6SM7 - chains A and B of the 4 polymer chains in the assembly; structure by X-ray diffraction, 1.88 A resolution.

Chain A (and B):
Name: 3-sulfolactaldehyde reductase
Organism: Escherichia coli
Notes: EC 1.1.1.373; chain B of this document is another copy of the same molecule, construct and numbering; everything in this record applies to it too
UniProt: A0A066Q5Q8 (A0A066Q5Q8_ECOLX); numbering as in UniProt (aligned over 1-298)
Sequence (306 residues; each row starts with the number of its first residue):
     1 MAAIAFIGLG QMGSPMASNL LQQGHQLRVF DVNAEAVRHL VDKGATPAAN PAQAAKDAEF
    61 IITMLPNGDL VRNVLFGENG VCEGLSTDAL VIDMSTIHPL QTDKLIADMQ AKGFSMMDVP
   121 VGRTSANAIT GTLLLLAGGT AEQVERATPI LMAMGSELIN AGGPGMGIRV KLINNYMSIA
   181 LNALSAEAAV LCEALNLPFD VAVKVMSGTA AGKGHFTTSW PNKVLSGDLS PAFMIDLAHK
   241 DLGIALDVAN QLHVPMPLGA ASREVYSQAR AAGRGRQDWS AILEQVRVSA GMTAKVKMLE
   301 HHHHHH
Not modelled in the structure: 1, 296-306 (chain B: 1, 297-306)
Differences from the reference sequence: expression tag (299-306)
Small-molecule neighbours:
  - boric acid (BO3), molecule 1: Thr96, Lys171, Asn175
  - boric acid (BO3), molecule 2: Phe233, Leu237, Lys240, Asp241

Chain A / chain B interface:
Residue-residue contacts (180):
  Pro66(A) - Lys240(B)  hydrogen bond (backbone-side chain)
  Thr96(A) - Asp241(B)
  His98(A) - Ile244(B)
  His98(A) - Asp247(B)
  His98(A) - Val248(B)
  His98(A) - Gln251(B)  hydrogen bond
  Pro99(A) - Val248(B)
  Leu100(A) - Gln251(B)
  Thr124(A) - Ala232(B)
  Leu136(A) - Val205(B)  hydrophobic
  Ile159(A) - Val205(B)  hydrophobic
  Ala161(A) - Val201(B)
  Met166(A) - Asn196(B)
  Met166(A) - Leu197(B)  hydrophobic
  Arg169(A) - Leu195(B)  hydrogen bond (side chain-backbone)
  Arg169(A) - Leu197(B)
  Val170(A) - Leu197(B)  hydrophobic
  Val170(A) - Val201(B)
  Val170(A) - Ala202(B)  hydrophobic
  Val170(A) - Val205(B)  hydrophobic
  Leu172(A) - Ile244(B)  hydrophobic
  Leu172(A) - Ala245(B)
  Leu172(A) - Val248(B)  hydrophobic
  Ile173(A) - Ala188(B)
  Ile173(A) - Leu191(B)  hydrophobic
  Ile173(A) - Cys192(B)
  Asn174(A) - Val205(B)
  Asn174(A) - Met206(B)
  Asn174(A) - Thr209(B)  hydrogen bond
  Asn174(A) - Ala211(B)
  Asn175(A) - Phe233(B)
  Asn175(A) - Asp241(B)  hydrogen bond
  Tyr176(A) - Leu184(B)
  Tyr176(A) - Glu187(B)  hydrogen bond
  Tyr176(A) - Ala188(B)
  Tyr176(A) - Leu242(B)  hydrophobic
  Tyr176(A) - Ala245(B)  hydrophobic
  Tyr176(A) - Met256(B)  hydrophobic
  Tyr176(A) - Gly259(B)  hydrogen bond (side chain-backbone)
  Met177(A) - Leu181(B)  hydrophobic
  Met177(A) - Leu184(B)  hydrophobic
  Met177(A) - Ser185(B)
  Met177(A) - Ala188(B)  hydrophobic
  Met177(A) - Met206(B)  hydrophobic
  Met177(A) - Ala211(B)
  Ser178(A) - Ala211(B)
  Ser178(A) - His215(B)  hydrogen bond (backbone-side chain)
  Ser178(A) - Trp279(B)
  Ile179(A) - Ala238(B)
  Ile179(A) - Asp241(B)
  Ile179(A) - Leu242(B)  hydrophobic
  Ile179(A) - Tyr266(B)  hydrogen bond (backbone-side chain)
  Ile179(A) - Trp279(B)  hydrophobic
  Ala180(A) - Leu184(B)  hydrophobic
  Ala180(A) - Ser262(B)
  Leu181(A) - Met177(B)  hydrophobic
  Leu181(A) - Leu181(B)  hydrophobic
  Leu181(A) - Leu184(B)
  Leu181(A) - Ala210(B)
  Leu181(A) - Ala211(B)
  Leu181(A) - His215(B)
  Asn182(A) - His215(B)
  Asn182(A) - Trp220(B)  hydrogen bond
  Asn182(A) - Tyr266(B)  hydrogen bond
  Asn182(A) - Trp279(B)  hydrogen bond (side chain-backbone)
  Asn182(A) - Ile282(B)
  Leu184(A) - Tyr176(B)
  Leu184(A) - Met177(B)  hydrophobic
  Leu184(A) - Ala180(B)  hydrophobic
  Leu184(A) - Leu181(B)
  Ser185(A) - Met177(B)
  Ser185(A) - Phe216(B)
  Ser185(A) - Trp220(B)
  Ala186(A) - Trp220(B)
  Ala186(A) - Leu283(B)  hydrophobic
  Ala186(A) - Val286(B)  hydrophobic
  Glu187(A) - Tyr176(B)  hydrogen bond
  Ala188(A) - Ile173(B)
  Ala188(A) - Met177(B)  hydrophobic
  Ala189(A) - Trp220(B)  hydrophobic
  Ala189(A) - Leu283(B)  hydrophobic
  Val190(A) - Leu283(B)  hydrophobic
  Val190(A) - Val286(B)  hydrophobic
  Val190(A) - Arg287(B)
  Val190(A) - Ala290(B)  hydrophobic
  Val190(A) - Met292(B)  hydrophobic
  Leu191(A) - Ile173(B)  hydrophobic
  Cys192(A) - Ile173(B)
  Glu193(A) - Arg287(B)  salt bridge
  Glu193(A) - Met292(B)
  Ala194(A) - Met292(B)  hydrophobic
  Leu195(A) - Arg169(B)  hydrogen bond (backbone-side chain)
  Asn196(A) - Met166(B)
  Leu197(A) - Met166(B)  hydrophobic
  Leu197(A) - Arg169(B)
  Leu197(A) - Val170(B)  hydrophobic
  Phe199(A) - Phe216(B)  hydrophobic
  Phe199(A) - Trp220(B)  hydrophobic
  Val201(A) - Ala161(B)
  Val201(A) - Val170(B)
  Ala202(A) - Val170(B)  hydrophobic
  Val205(A) - Leu136(B)  hydrophobic
  Val205(A) - Ile159(B)  hydrophobic
  Val205(A) - Val170(B)  hydrophobic
  Val205(A) - Asn174(B)
  Met206(A) - Asn174(B)
  Met206(A) - Met177(B)  hydrophobic
  Met206(A) - Phe216(B)  hydrophobic
  Thr209(A) - Asn174(B)  hydrogen bond
  Ala210(A) - Leu181(B)
  Ala211(A) - Asn174(B)
  Ala211(A) - Met177(B)
  Ala211(A) - Ser178(B)
  Ala211(A) - Leu181(B)
  Gly212(A) - Lys213(B)
  Lys213(A) - Gly212(B)
  Gly214(A) - Leu181(B)
  His215(A) - Ser178(B)  hydrogen bond (side chain-backbone)
  His215(A) - Leu181(B)
  His215(A) - Asn182(B)
  Phe216(A) - Ser185(B)
  Phe216(A) - Phe199(B)  hydrophobic
  Phe216(A) - Met206(B)  hydrophobic
  Thr217(A) - Val203(B)
  Trp220(A) - Asn182(B)  hydrogen bond
  Trp220(A) - Ser185(B)
  Trp220(A) - Ala186(B)
  Trp220(A) - Ala189(B)  hydrophobic
  Trp220(A) - Phe199(B)  hydrophobic
  Ala232(A) - Thr124(B)
  Phe233(A) - Asn175(B)
  Met234(A) - Gln11(B)
  Ala238(A) - Ile179(B)
  Lys240(A) - Pro66(B)  hydrogen bond (side chain-backbone)
  Asp241(A) - Thr96(B)
  Asp241(A) - Asn175(B)  hydrogen bond
  Asp241(A) - Ile179(B)
  Leu242(A) - Tyr176(B)  hydrophobic
  Leu242(A) - Ile179(B)  hydrophobic
  Ile244(A) - His98(B)
  Ile244(A) - Leu172(B)  hydrophobic
  Ala245(A) - Leu172(B)
  Ala245(A) - Tyr176(B)  hydrophobic
  Asp247(A) - His98(B)  salt bridge
  Val248(A) - His98(B)
  Val248(A) - Pro99(B)
  Val248(A) - Leu172(B)  hydrophobic
  His253(A) - Ala290(B)  hydrogen bond (side chain-backbone)
  Val254(A) - Ala290(B)  hydrophobic
  Pro255(A) - Ser289(B)
  Pro255(A) - Ala290(B)
  Met256(A) - Tyr176(B)
  Pro257(A) - Val265(B)  hydrophobic
  Leu258(A) - Leu258(B)
  Leu258(A) - Ser262(B)
  Gly259(A) - Tyr176(B)  hydrogen bond (backbone-side chain)
  Ser262(A) - Ala180(B)
  Ser262(A) - Leu258(B)
  Val265(A) - Pro257(B)  hydrophobic
  Tyr266(A) - Ile179(B)  hydrogen bond (side chain-backbone)
  Tyr266(A) - Asn182(B)  hydrogen bond
  Trp279(A) - Ser178(B)
  Trp279(A) - Ile179(B)  hydrophobic
  Trp279(A) - Asn182(B)  hydrogen bond (backbone-side chain)
  Ile282(A) - Asn182(B)
  Leu283(A) - Ala186(B)  hydrophobic
  Leu283(A) - Ala189(B)  hydrophobic
  Leu283(A) - Val190(B)  hydrophobic
  Val286(A) - Ala186(B)  hydrophobic
  Val286(A) - Val190(B)  hydrophobic
  Arg287(A) - Val190(B)
  Arg287(A) - Glu193(B)  salt bridge
  Ser289(A) - Pro255(B)
  Ala290(A) - Val190(B)  hydrophobic
  Ala290(A) - His253(B)  hydrogen bond (backbone-side chain)
  Ala290(A) - Val254(B)  hydrophobic
  Ala290(A) - Pro255(B)
  Met292(A) - Val190(B)
  Met292(A) - Glu193(B)
  Met292(A) - Ala194(B)
Also at the interface, not in a pair above, chain A (91 interface residues in all): Ile97, Leu134, Ala183, Val203, Lys204, Ser207, Gly208, Leu225, Ala261, Ser280
Also at the interface, not in a pair above, chain B (92 interface residues in all): Ile97, Arg123, Ser125, Leu134, Ala183, Lys204, Gly214, Thr217, Leu225, Ala261, Ser280, Lys295

Overview:
91 residues of chain A face 92 of chain B across their interface; the contacts include 25 hydrogen bonds and 3
salt bridges. Polar contacts include Glu193(A)-Arg287(B), Asp247(A)-His98(B) and Pro66(A)-Lys240(B). Ligands
of chain A: boric acid.
Chain A and chain B are both 3-sulfolactaldehyde reductase (Escherichia coli); the structure, Crystal
structure of SLA Reductase YihU from E. Coli, was determined by X-ray diffraction, deposited together with
6SMY and 6SMZ.
